Entry 8TW4 (electron microscopy, 3.30 A resolution); this record covers chains E and D of the 8 polymer chains in the assembly.

# Chain E
Protein: T-cell surface glycoprotein CD3 epsilon chain
Source organism: Homo sapiens
UniProtKB: P07766 (CD3E_HUMAN); residue numbers follow UniProt; this construct covers 1-207
Chain sequence (207 residues; numbered 1 to 207; the number before each row is that of its first residue):
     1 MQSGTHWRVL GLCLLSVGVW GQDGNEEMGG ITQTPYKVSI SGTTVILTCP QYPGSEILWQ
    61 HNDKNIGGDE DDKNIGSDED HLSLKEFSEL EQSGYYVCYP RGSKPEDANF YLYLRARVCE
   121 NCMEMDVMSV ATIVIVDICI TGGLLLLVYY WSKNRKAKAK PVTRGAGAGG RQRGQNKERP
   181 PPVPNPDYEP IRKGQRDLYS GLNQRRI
Unresolved in the structure: 1-32, 107-109, 145-207
Disulfides: Cys49-Cys98, Cys119-Cys122
Reported in the primary citation:
  - conformationally variable residues (order/disorder transition): Asp107 to Asn109

# Chain D
Protein: T-cell surface glycoprotein CD3 delta chain
Source organism: Homo sapiens
UniProtKB: P04234 (CD3D_HUMAN); residues 1-171 here = UniProt positions 1-171
Chain sequence (171 residues; row label = number of the first residue in the row):
     1 MEHSTFLSGL VLATLLSQVS PFKIPIEELE DRVFVNCNTS ITWVEGTVGT LLSDITRLDL
    61 GKRILDPRGI YRCNGTDIYK DKESTVQVHY RMCQSCVELD PATVAGIIVT DVIATLLLAL
   121 GVFCFAGHET GRLSGAADTQ ALLRNDQVYQ PLRDRDDAQY SHLGGNWARN K
Unresolved in the structure: 1-24, 61-67, 116-171
Disulfides: Cys37-Cys73, Cys93-Cys96
Covalent attachments: N-acetylglucosamine (NAG) linked to Asn74
Reported in the primary citation:
  - post-translational modification sites: Asn38, Asn74
  - conformationally variable residues (order/disorder transition): Asn38

# How chain E and chain D interact
Pairs across the interface - 45 pairs, chain E then chain D:
  Gln33(E) with Glu83(D); Thr85(D), hydrogen bond
  Pro35(E) with Ile70(D), hydrophobic; Gln87(D)
  Tyr36(E) with Gln87(D)
  Val38(E) with His89(D)
  Ile40(E) with His89(D)
  Phe110(E) with Thr85(D)
  Tyr111(E) with Tyr79(D); Ser84(D); Thr85(D), hydrogen bond (backbone-backbone); Val86(D)
  Leu112(E) with Gln87(D)
  Tyr113(E) with Val88(D)
  Leu114(E) with His89(D)
  Arg115(E) with His89(D); Tyr90(D); Arg91(D); Met92(D), hydrogen bond (backbone-backbone)
  Arg117(E) with Cys93(D), hydrogen bond (side chain-backbone); Cys96(D), hydrogen bond (side chain-backbone); Val97(D)
  Cys119(E) with Glu98(D)
  Asn121(E) with Leu99(D); Asp100(D); Pro101(D)
  Cys122(E) with Val97(D); Glu98(D); Leu99(D), hydrogen bond (side chain-backbone)
  Met123(E) with Cys96(D); Leu99(D), hydrophobic; Pro101(D), hydrophobic
  Glu124(E) with His89(D), salt bridge; Cys93(D); Cys96(D)
  Met125(E) with Ser95(D); Cys96(D), hydrophobic; Val97(D); Leu99(D), hydrophobic
  Asp126(E) with Arg68(D), salt bridge; Tyr90(D); Gln94(D), hydrogen bond; Ser95(D), hydrogen bond
  Val127(E) with Gln94(D); Ser95(D), hydrogen bond (backbone-side chain)
Interface residues without a listed pair, chain E (25 interface residues in all): Lys37, Ala116, Asp137, Ile140, Thr141
Interface residues without a listed pair, chain D (27 interface residues in all): Ile26, Arg72, Ile108, Val112, Thr115

# In short
Chain E and chain D form an interface of 25 and 27 residues respectively, with 9 hydrogen bonds and 2 salt
bridges. Polar pairs include Glu124(E)-His89(D), Asp126(E)-Arg68(D) and Gln33(E)-Thr85(D). Covalently linked
N-acetylglucosamine: at Asn74(D). The paper reports modification sites Asn38(D) and Asn74(D); conformational
variability at Asp107(E) and Asn38(D).
Chain E is T-cell surface glycoprotein CD3 epsilon chain and chain D is T-cell surface glycoprotein CD3 delta
chain, both from Homo sapiens; the structure, TCR in nanodisc ND-I, was determined by electron microscopy,
deposited together with 8TW6.
